5KLK - chains A and C of the 4 polymer chains in the assembly; structure by X-ray diffraction, 2.01 A resolution.

== Chain A (and C) ==
Molecule: 2-aminomuconate 6-semialdehyde dehydrogenase
Organism: Pseudomonas fluorescens
Notes: chain C of this document is another copy of the same molecule, construct and numbering; everything in this record applies to it too
UniProt: Q83V33 (Q83V33_PSEFL); residue numbers follow UniProt; this construct covers 1-500
Amino-acid sequence (520 residues; row label = number of the first residue in the row; numbers below 1 keep their minus sign (Met-19 is residue -19)):
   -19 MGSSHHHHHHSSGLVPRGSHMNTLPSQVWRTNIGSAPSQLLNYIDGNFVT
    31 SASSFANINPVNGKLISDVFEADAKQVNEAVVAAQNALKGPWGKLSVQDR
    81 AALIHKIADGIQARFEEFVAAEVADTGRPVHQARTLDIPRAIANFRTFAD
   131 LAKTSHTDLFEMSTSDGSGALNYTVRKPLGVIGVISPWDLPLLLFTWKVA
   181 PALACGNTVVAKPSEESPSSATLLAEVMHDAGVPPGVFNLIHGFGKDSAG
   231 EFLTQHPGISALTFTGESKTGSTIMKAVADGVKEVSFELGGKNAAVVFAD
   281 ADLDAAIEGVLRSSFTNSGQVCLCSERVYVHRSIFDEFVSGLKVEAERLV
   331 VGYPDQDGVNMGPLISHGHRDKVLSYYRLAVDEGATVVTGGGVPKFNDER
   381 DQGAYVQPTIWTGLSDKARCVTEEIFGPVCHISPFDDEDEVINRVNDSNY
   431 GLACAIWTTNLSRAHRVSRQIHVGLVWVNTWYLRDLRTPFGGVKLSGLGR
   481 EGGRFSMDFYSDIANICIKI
Not modelled in the structure: -19 to 17
Construct notes: initiating methionine (-19); expression tag (-18 to 0); engineered mutation Asp169 (Asn in Q83V33)
Ion coordination: Na+: Glu196, Ile345
Residues lining bound ligands:
  - (2E,4E)-2-hydroxy-6-oxohexa-2,4-dienoic acid (6OH): Arg120, Leu170, Leu173, Leu174, Trp177, Glu268, Cys302, Leu303, Tyr462, Arg464, Leu466, Phe470
  - NAD (nicotinamide-adenine-dinucleotide): Ile165, Ser166, Pro167, Trp168, Asp169, Leu174, Lys192, Pro193, Ser194, Glu195, Gly223, Phe224, Gly225, Lys226, Gly230, Glu231, Thr234, Phe244, Thr245, Gly246, Glu247, Thr250, Thr253, Ile254, Glu268, Leu269, Gly270, Gly271, Cys302, Glu404, Phe406, Leu432, Phe470, Ser476
What the authors report for this chain:
  - binding site for (2E,4E)-2-hydroxy-6-oxohexa-2,4-dienoic acid: Arg120, Arg464
  - catalytic residues: Arg120, Cys302, Arg464 (proposed by the authors, not directly observed)
  - mutagenesis - N169D: decreased catalytic activity

== Chain A / chain C interface ==
Pairs across the interface - 40 pairs, chain A then chain C:
  Ser76(A) - Ser143(C)
  His136(A) - Asp138(C)
  His136(A) - Leu139(C)
  His136(A) - Phe140(C)
  Thr137(A) - Asp138(C)
  Thr137(A) - Leu139(C)  hydrogen bond (backbone-backbone)
  Asp138(A) - His136(C)  salt bridge
  Asp138(A) - Thr137(C)
  Asp138(A) - Leu139(C)
  Leu139(A) - His136(C)
  Leu139(A) - Thr137(C)  hydrogen bond (backbone-backbone)
  Leu139(A) - Asp138(C)
  Leu139(A) - Tyr153(C)  hydrophobic
  Leu139(A) - Thr154(C)
  Phe140(A) - His136(C)
  Glu141(A) - Val155(C)
  Ser143(A) - Ser76(C)
  Leu151(A) - Tyr153(C)
  Tyr153(A) - Leu139(C)  hydrophobic
  Tyr153(A) - Leu151(C)
  Thr154(A) - Leu139(C)
  Val155(A) - Glu141(C)
  Thr439(A) - Thr439(C)
  Thr439(A) - Asn440(C)
  Thr439(A) - Leu441(C)  hydrogen bond (backbone-backbone)
  Asn440(A) - Thr439(C)
  Asn440(A) - Leu441(C)
  Leu441(A) - Thr438(C)
  Leu441(A) - Thr439(C)  hydrogen bond (backbone-backbone)
  Leu441(A) - Asn440(C)
  Leu441(A) - Leu441(C)
  Leu441(A) - Ala444(C)  hydrophobic
  Leu441(A) - His445(C)
  Leu441(A) - Val458(C)  hydrophobic
  Leu441(A) - Asn459(C)
  Ala444(A) - Leu441(C)  hydrophobic
  His445(A) - Leu441(C)
  His445(A) - His445(C)  hydrogen bond
  Val458(A) - Leu441(C)  hydrophobic
  Asn459(A) - Leu441(C)
Interface residues without a listed pair, chain A (21 interface residues in all): Arg156, Thr438
Interface residues without a listed pair, chain C (21 interface residues in all): Arg156

== In short ==
Chain A and chain C each contribute 21 residues to their interface, with 5 hydrogen bonds and 1 salt bridge.
Polar contacts include Asp138(A)-His136(C), His445(A)-His445(C) and Thr137(A)-Leu139(C). Ligands of chain A:
NAD and (2E,4E)-2-hydroxy-6-oxohexa-2,4-dienoic acid. From the paper: catalytic residues Arg120(A), Cys302(A)
and Arg464(A); N169D of chain A reduces catalytic activity.
Both chains are 2-aminomuconate 6-semialdehyde dehydrogenase (Pseudomonas fluorescens). Entry 5KLK (Crystal
structure of 2-aminomuconate 6-semialdehyde dehydrogenase N169D in complex with NAD+ and
2-hydroxymuconate-6-semialdehyde) was determined by X-ray diffraction (same publication as 5KJ5, 5KLL, 5KLM,
5KLN and 5KLO).
